Entry 5N8E (X-ray diffraction, 1.10 A resolution); this record covers chains A and B of the 7 polymer chains in the assembly.

# Chain A (and B)
Protein: Streptavidin
From: Streptomyces avidinii
Notes: chain B of this document is another copy of the same molecule, construct and numbering; everything in this record applies to it too
UniProt: P22629 (SAV_STRAV); residues -23 to 159 here correspond to UniProt positions 1-183 (UniProt number = residue number + 24)
Sequence (183 residues; row label = number of the first residue in the row; numbers below 1 keep their minus sign (Met-23 is residue -23)):
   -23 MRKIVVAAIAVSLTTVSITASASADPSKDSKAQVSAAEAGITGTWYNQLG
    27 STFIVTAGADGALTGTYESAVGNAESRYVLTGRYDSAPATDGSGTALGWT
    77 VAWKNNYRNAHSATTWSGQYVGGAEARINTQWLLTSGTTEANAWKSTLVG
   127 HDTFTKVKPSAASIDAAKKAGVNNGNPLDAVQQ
Unresolved in the structure: -23 to 15, 135-159 (chain B: -23 to 14, 137-159)
Swiss-Prot annotation at these positions:
  - motif: Arg59 to Asp61 (Cell attachment site)
  - binding site (biotin): Tyr43, Tyr54, Trp92, Trp108, Trp120
Reported in the primary citation:
  - conformationally variable residues (loop rearrangement): Thr42 to Ser52

# Chain A / chain B interface
Residue-residue contacts (6; chain A residue first):
  Gln107(A) with Val125(B), hydrogen bond (side chain-backbone); Gly126(B)
  Val125(A) with Gln107(B)
  Gly126(A) with Gln107(B)
  His127(A) with Gln107(B); His127(B)

# Overview
Chain A and chain B each contribute 4 residues to their interface, with 1 hydrogen bond. Its one
hydrogen-bonded contact is Gln107(A)-Val125(B). From UniProt: 5 biotin-binding residues on chain A. From the
paper: conformational variability at Thr42(A).
Both chains are Streptavidin (Streptomyces avidinii). Entry 5N8E (Crystal structure of streptavidin with
peptide rdpapawahggg) was determined by X-ray diffraction (same publication as 5N7X, 5N89, 5N8B and 5N99).
